Entry 9B8C (electron microscopy, 3.30 A resolution); this record covers chains A and H of the 14 polymer chains in the assembly.

[Chain A]
Molecule: Envelope glycoprotein gp120
Source organism: Human immunodeficiency virus 1
Reference sequence: Q2N0S6 (Q2N0S6_9HIV1); aligned to UniProt positions 30-496 over residues 31-507 (the alignment contains insertions or deletions, so no single offset holds)
Chain sequence (467 residues; numbered 31 to 507; 10 numbers in that range are skipped by the numbering (no residue carries them; nothing is unmodelled there); the number before each row is that of its first residue):
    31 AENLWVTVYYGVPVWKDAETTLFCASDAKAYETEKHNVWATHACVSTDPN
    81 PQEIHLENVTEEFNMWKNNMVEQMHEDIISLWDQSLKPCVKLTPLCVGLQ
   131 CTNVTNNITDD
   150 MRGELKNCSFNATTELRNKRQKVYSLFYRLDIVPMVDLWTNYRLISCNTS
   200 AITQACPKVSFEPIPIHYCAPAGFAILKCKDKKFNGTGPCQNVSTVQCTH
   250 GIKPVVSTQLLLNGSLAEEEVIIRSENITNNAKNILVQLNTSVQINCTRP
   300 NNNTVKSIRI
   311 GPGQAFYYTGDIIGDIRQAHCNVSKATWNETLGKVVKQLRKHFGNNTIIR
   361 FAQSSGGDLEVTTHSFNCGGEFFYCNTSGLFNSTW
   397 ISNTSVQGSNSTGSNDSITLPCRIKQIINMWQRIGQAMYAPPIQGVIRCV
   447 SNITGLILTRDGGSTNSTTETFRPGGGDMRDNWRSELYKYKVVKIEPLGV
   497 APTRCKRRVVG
Disordered / not traced: 31, 57-82, 397-412, 505-507
Construct notes: conflict Ser-76 (Pro75 in Q2N0S6), Glu-106 (Thr105 in Q2N0S6), Gly-128 (Thr127 in Q2N0S6), 22 further conflict positions vs the reference (Q2N0S6) not listed
Disulfides: Cys-119/Cys-205, Cys-126/Cys-196, Cys-131/Cys-157, Cys-218/Cys-247, Cys-228/Cys-239, Cys-296/Cys-331, Cys-378/Cys-445, Cys-385/Cys-418
Covalently attached groups: N-acetylglucosamine (NAG) linked to Asn-88, Asn-133, Asn-156, Asn-197, Asn-234, Asn-241, Asn-262, Asn-276, Asn-289, Asn-295, Asn-301, Asn-332, Asn-355, Asn-386, Asn-392, Asn-448; glycan linked to Asn-160
From the paper describing this entry:
  - post-translational modification sites: Asn-160
  - mutagenesis - R169E/K171E: abolished binding to long-HCDR3 Apex bnAbs

[Chain H]
Molecule: RM018 fragment antigen binding heavy chain
Source organism: Macaca mulatta
Chain sequence (134 residues; each row starts with the number of its first residue; a row labelled like 82A-82C holds insertion residues (82A, then the next letters in order)):
     1 QVQLVQSGAEVKKPGASVKLSCKASGYTFSIYAITWVRQAPGQGLEWMGG
    51 II
   52A P
    53 LVGITNYAQKFQGRVTITADTSTTTAYMEL
82A-82C SSL
    83 RSEDTAVYYCSRGLGPSI
100A-100Q ETEDDYDYSYTSEYNLL
   101 HVWGRGVLVTVSS
Disordered / not traced: 1, 110-113
Modified residues: Tyr-100H (O-sulfo-L-tyrosine; TYS)
Disulfides: Cys-22/Cys-92

[Chain A / chain H interface]
Residue-residue contacts - 18 pairs, chain A then chain H:
  Gln-130(A) with Ile-56(H); Thr-57(H), hydrogen bond (side chain-backbone)
  Asn-160(A) with Tyr-100H(H)
  Asn-167(A) with Tyr-100F(H), hydrogen bond (backbone-side chain)
  Lys-168(A) with Tyr-100F(H)
  Arg-169(A) with Tyr-100H(H)
  Val-185(A) with Tyr-100N(H), hydrogen bond (backbone-side chain)
  Asp-186(A) with Tyr-100N(H)
  Leu-187(A) with Asn-58(H), hydrogen bond (backbone-side chain); Tyr-100N(H), hydrophobic; Leu-100P(H), hydrophobic
  Trp-188(A) with Ala-33(H), hydrophobic; Gly-50(H); Ile-51(H); Ile-52(H); Ile-56(H); Asn-58(H); Leu-100P(H), hydrophobic
Also at the interface, not in a pair above, chain A (11 interface residues in all): Gly-128, Thr-189
Also at the interface, not in a pair above, chain H (14 interface residues in all): Asp-100E, Tyr-100J, Glu-100M
The authors on this interface:
  - epitope / paratope residues, chain A: Asn-160(A)

[In short]
Chain A and chain H form an interface of 11 and 14 residues respectively; the contacts include 4 hydrogen
bonds. Polar contacts include Gln-130(A)/Thr-57(H), Asn-167(A)/Tyr-100F(H) and Val-185(A)/Tyr-100N(H). The
paper reports that R169E/K171E of chain A abolish binding to long-HCDR3 Apex bnAbs; the epitope/paratope
residue Asn-160(A).
Here chain A is Envelope glycoprotein gp120 (Human immunodeficiency virus 1) and chain H is RM018 fragment
antigen binding heavy chain (Macaca mulatta). Entry 9B8C (RM018 Fab in complex with Apex GT 6.2 trimer and
RM20A3 Fab) was determined by electron microscopy, deposited together with 9MPX, 9MQG, 9B8B, 9MPB and 9MPC.
